Entry 5L8A (X-ray diffraction, 1.57 A resolution); this record covers chain A.

# Chain A
Protein: Peroxin 14
From: Trypanosoma brucei brucei
UniProt: Q8IEW2 (Q8IEW2_TRYBB); residues 2-66 here correspond to UniProt positions 20-84 (UniProt number = residue number + 18)
Chain sequence (69 residues; numbered -2 to 66; the number before each row is that of its first residue; numbers below 1 keep their minus sign (Gly-2 is residue -2)):
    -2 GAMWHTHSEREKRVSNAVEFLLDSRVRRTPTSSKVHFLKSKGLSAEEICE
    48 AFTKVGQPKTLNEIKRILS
Unresolved in the structure: -2 to 4
Differences from the reference sequence: expression tag (-2 to 1)
Small-molecule neighbours:
  - 6RB (1-(2-hydroxyethyl)-5-[(4-methoxynaphthalen-1-yl)methyl]-N-(phenylmethyl)-6,7-dihydro-4H-pyrazolo[4,3-c]pyridine-3-carboxamide): Arg10, Asn13, Ala14, Glu16, Phe17, Asp20, Arg22, Val23, Thr26, Ser30, Lys31, Phe34, Leu35, Lys38, Leu40
  - glycine (GLY): Pro27, Thr28, Ser29

# Summary
Chain A binds compound 6RB and glycine.
Chain A is Peroxin 14 (Trypanosoma brucei brucei); the structure, Targeting the PEX14-PEX5 interaction by
small molecules provides novel therapeutic routes to treat trypanosomiases, was determined by X-ray
diffraction, deposited together with 5N8V and 5L87.
